7Z12 - chains B and C of the 3 polymer chains in the assembly; structure by electron microscopy, 3.00 A resolution.

Chain B:
Molecule: PAM1.4, Heavy Chain
Organism: Homo sapiens
Amino-acid sequence (472 residues; each row starts with the number of its first residue):
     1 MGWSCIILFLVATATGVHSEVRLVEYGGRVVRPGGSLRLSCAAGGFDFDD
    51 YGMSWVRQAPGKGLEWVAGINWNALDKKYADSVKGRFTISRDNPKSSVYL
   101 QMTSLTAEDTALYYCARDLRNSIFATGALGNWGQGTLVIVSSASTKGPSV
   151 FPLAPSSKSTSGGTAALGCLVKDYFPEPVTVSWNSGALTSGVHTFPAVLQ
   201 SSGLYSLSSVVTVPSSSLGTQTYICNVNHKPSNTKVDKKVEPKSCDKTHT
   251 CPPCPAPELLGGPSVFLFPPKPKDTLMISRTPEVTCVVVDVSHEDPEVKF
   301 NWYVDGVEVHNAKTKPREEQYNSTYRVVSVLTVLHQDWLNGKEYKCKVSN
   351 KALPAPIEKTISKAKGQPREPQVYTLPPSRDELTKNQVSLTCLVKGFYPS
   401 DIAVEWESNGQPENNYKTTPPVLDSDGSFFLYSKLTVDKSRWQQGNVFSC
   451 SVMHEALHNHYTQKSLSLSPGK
Unresolved in the structure: 1-20, 242-472
Disulfides: Cys41-Cys115, Cys169-Cys225

Chain C:
Molecule: PAM1.4, light Chain
Organism: Homo sapiens
Amino-acid sequence (233 residues; each row starts with the number of its first residue):
     1 MGWSCIILFLVATATGVHCDIQMTQSPSSLSASIGDRVTITCRASQDIAN
    51 YLAWYQQKPGTVPKLLIYAASTLLSGVPSRFSGRQSGTHFTLTISSLQPE
   101 DVATYYCQKYNNAPAAFGQGTRLEIKRTVAAPSVFIFPPSDEQLKSGTAS
   151 VVCLLNNFYPREAKVQWKVDNALQSGNSQESVTEQDSKDSTYSLSSTLTL
   201 SKADYEKHKVYACEVTHQGLSSPVTKSFNRGEC
Unresolved in the structure: 1-20, 233
Disulfides: Cys42-Cys107, Cys153-Cys213

Chain B / chain C interface:
Residue-residue contacts (63):
  Val56(B) - Phe117(C)  hydrophobic
  Gln58(B) - Gln57(C)  hydrogen bond
  Gln58(B) - Tyr106(C)
  Lys62(B) - Tyr106(C)
  Gly63(B) - Tyr106(C)
  Leu64(B) - Pro63(C)  hydrophobic
  Leu64(B) - Tyr106(C)  hydrophobic
  Leu64(B) - Phe117(C)  hydrophobic
  Trp66(B) - Ala113(C)
  Trp66(B) - Pro114(C)
  Trp66(B) - Ala115(C)
  Trp66(B) - Phe117(C)
  Lys78(B) - Asn112(C)  hydrogen bond (side chain-backbone)
  Lys78(B) - Ala113(C)
  Tyr114(B) - Gln57(C)
  Tyr114(B) - Thr61(C)
  Leu119(B) - Leu65(C)  hydrophobic
  Arg120(B) - Tyr68(C)
  Arg120(B) - Tyr110(C)
  Thr126(B) - Tyr110(C)
  Thr126(B) - Asn111(C)
  Thr126(B) - Asn112(C)  hydrogen bond (side chain-backbone)
  Thr126(B) - Ala113(C)
  Thr126(B) - Ala115(C)
  Gly127(B) - Tyr110(C)
  Ala128(B) - Tyr55(C)
  Ala128(B) - Leu65(C)  hydrophobic
  Ala128(B) - Tyr110(C)
  Leu129(B) - Tyr55(C)  hydrogen bond (backbone-side chain)
  Leu129(B) - Leu65(C)
  Trp132(B) - Tyr55(C)  hydrophobic
  Trp132(B) - Pro63(C)
  Trp132(B) - Phe117(C)  hydrophobic
  Gly133(B) - Val62(C)
  Val150(B) - Glu142(C)
  Phe151(B) - Glu142(C)
  Phe151(B) - Gln143(C)
  Phe151(B) - Ser146(C)
  Pro152(B) - Ser140(C)
  Pro152(B) - Glu142(C)
  Leu153(B) - Phe137(C)  hydrophobic
  Ala154(B) - Pro138(C)
  Ser159(B) - Phe135(C)
  Thr164(B) - Phe135(C)
  Ala166(B) - Phe135(C)
  Ala166(B) - Phe137(C)
  Lys172(B) - Ser150(C)
  His193(B) - Asn156(C)  hydrogen bond
  His193(B) - Asn157(C)
  His193(B) - Ser193(C)
  Phe195(B) - Leu154(C)  hydrophobic
  Phe195(B) - Ser181(C)
  Phe195(B) - Thr183(C)
  Phe195(B) - Ser193(C)
  Phe195(B) - Leu194(C)
  Phe195(B) - Ser195(C)
  Pro196(B) - Ser181(C)  hydrogen bond (backbone-side chain)
  Pro196(B) - Val182(C)
  Val198(B) - Gln179(C)
  Ser208(B) - Ser195(C)
  Val210(B) - Leu154(C)  hydrophobic
  Thr212(B) - Asn156(C)
  Lys238(B) - Glu142(C)  salt bridge
Other interface residues (no listed pair), chain B (44 interface residues in all): Glu65, Asp81, Gly130, Gln134, Lys158, Ala165, Leu167, Gly168, Leu170, Ser190, Thr194
Other interface residues (no listed pair), chain C (42 interface residues in all): Ala53, Leu74, Gln108, Ala116, Gln119, Val152, Lys188, Thr199, Lys226

Overview:
44 residues of chain B and 42 residues of chain C are in contact, with 6 hydrogen bonds and 1 salt bridge.
Polar pairs include Lys238(B)-Glu142(C), Gln58(B)-Gln57(C) and Lys78(B)-Asn112(C).
Here chain B is PAM1.4, Heavy Chain and chain C is PAM1.4, light Chain, both from Homo sapiens. Entry 7Z12
(VAR2 complex with PAM1.4) was determined by electron microscopy (same publication as 7Z1H).
